6XN3 - chains H and R of the 12 polymer chains in the assembly; structure by electron microscopy, 3.00 A resolution.

Chain H:
Name: CRISPR-associated protein Csm3
Organism: Lactococcus lactis subsp. lactis
Reference sequence: L0CEA3 (L0CEA3_LACLL); residues 1-214 here = UniProt positions 1-214
Sequence (214 residues; row label = number of the first residue in the row):
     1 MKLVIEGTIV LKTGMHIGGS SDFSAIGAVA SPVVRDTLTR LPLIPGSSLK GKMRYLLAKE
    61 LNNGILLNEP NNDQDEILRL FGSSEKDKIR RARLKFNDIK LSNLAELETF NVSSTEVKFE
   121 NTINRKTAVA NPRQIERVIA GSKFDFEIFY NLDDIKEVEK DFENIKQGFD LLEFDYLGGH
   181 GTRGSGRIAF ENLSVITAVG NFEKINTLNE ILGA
Construct notes: conflict Ala30 (Asp in L0CEA3)

Chain R:
Molecule: Crispr RNA
Organism: Lactococcus lactis subsp. lactis
Sequence (37 nucleotides; each row starts with the number of its first residue):
     1 ACGAGAACAU ACGUUCUUUG AACCAAGCUU CAACUCC

Interface between chain H and chain R:
Pairs across the interface (49; chain H residue first):
  His16(H) - A22(R)  phosphate contact
  Ile17(H) - A22(R)  phosphate contact
  Gly18(H) - A21(R)  sugar contact
  Gly18(H) - A22(R)  hydrogen bond to the phosphate
  Gly19(H) - A21(R)  hydrogen bond to the sugar
  Ser47(H) - G20(R)  sugar contact
  Ser47(H) - A21(R)  hydrogen bond to the phosphate
  Ser48(H) - G20(R)  hydrogen bond to the phosphate
  Ser48(H) - A21(R)  hydrogen bond to the phosphate
  Ser48(H) - A22(R)  phosphate contact
  Lys50(H) - U19(R)  salt bridge to the phosphate
  Gly51(H) - G20(R)  phosphate contact
  Lys52(H) - G20(R)  hydrogen bond to the base
  Arg54(H) - U18(R)  hydrogen bond to the phosphate
  Arg54(H) - U19(R)  salt bridge to the phosphate
  Tyr55(H) - G20(R)  base contact
  Pro70(H) - U18(R)  sugar contact
  Pro70(H) - U19(R)  sugar contact
  Phe81(H) - U18(R)  phosphate contact
  Phe81(H) - U19(R)  phosphate contact
  Gly82(H) - U18(R)  sugar contact
  Ser83(H) - U17(R)  hydrogen bond to the sugar
  Ser83(H) - U18(R)  sugar contact
  Ser84(H) - U17(R)  base contact
  Ser84(H) - U18(R)  sugar contact
  Ile89(H) - U17(R)  sugar contact
  Arg91(H) - U14(R)  hydrogen bond to the base
  Ala92(H) - U18(R)  phosphate contact
  Phe119(H) - G27(R)  base contact
  Glu120(H) - G27(R)  phosphate contact
  Asn121(H) - A25(R)  hydrogen bond to the sugar
  Asn121(H) - A26(R)  hydrogen bond to the sugar
  Asn121(H) - G27(R)  hydrogen bond to the phosphate
  Asn121(H) - C28(R)  hydrogen bond to the sugar
  Thr122(H) - A25(R)  hydrogen bond to the phosphate
  Thr122(H) - A26(R)  phosphate contact
  Ile123(H) - A26(R)  hydrogen bond to the phosphate
  Arg125(H) - A26(R)  salt bridge to the phosphate
  Ala130(H) - G27(R)  base contact
  Ala130(H) - C28(R)  base contact
  Pro132(H) - G27(R)  base contact
  Arg133(H) - A25(R)  hydrogen bond to the base
  Tyr176(H) - C23(R)  hydrogen bond to the phosphate
  Gly179(H) - A22(R)  hydrogen bond to the phosphate
  Gly179(H) - C23(R)  phosphate contact
  His180(H) - C23(R)  phosphate contact
  Thr182(H) - C24(R)  hydrogen bond to the phosphate
  Arg183(H) - C24(R)  salt bridge to the phosphate
  Arg183(H) - A25(R)  salt bridge to the phosphate
Interface residues without a listed pair, chain H (39 interface residues in all): Pro45, Asn71, Lys118, Leu177, Gly178, Gly181

Summary:
39 residues of chain H face 13 of chain R across their interface; the contacts include 19 hydrogen bonds and 5
salt bridges. Polar pairs include Lys52(H)-G20(R), Arg91(H)-U14(R) and Arg133(H)-A25(R).
Here chain H is CRISPR-associated protein Csm3 and chain R is Crispr RNA, both from Lactococcus lactis subsp.
lactis. Entry 6XN3 (Structure of the Lactococcus lactis Csm CTR_4:3 CRISPR-Cas Complex) was determined by
electron microscopy, deposited together with 6XN4, 6XN5 and 6XN7.
